8EJ8 - chains D and F of the 3 polymer chains in the assembly; structure by X-ray diffraction, 1.45 A resolution.

== Chain D ==
Molecule: 16-nt DNA strand
Sequence (16 nucleotides; row label = number of the first residue in the row):
    17 TCCCACTTCCTTTTAT

== Chain F ==
Name: Transcription factor PU.1
From: Homo sapiens
Notes: fragment: ETS-Domain
Reference sequence: P17947 (SPI1_HUMAN); residues 165-270 here = UniProt positions 165-270
Chain sequence (106 residues; numbered 165 to 270; the number before each row is that of its first residue):
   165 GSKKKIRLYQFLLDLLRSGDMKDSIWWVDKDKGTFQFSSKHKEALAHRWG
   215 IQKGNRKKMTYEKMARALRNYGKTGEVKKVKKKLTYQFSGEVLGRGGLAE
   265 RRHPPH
Disordered / not traced: 165-168, 260-270
Differences from the reference sequence: engineered mutation Glu226 (Gln in P17947)
Swiss-Prot annotation at these positions:
  - DNA-binding region: Ile170 to Ser253 (ETS)
  - binding site (DNA): Lys217, Arg230, Arg233, Lys243
  - natural variant: His211 (H211P: In AGM10), Val241 (V241G: In AGM10)

== Interface between chain D and chain F ==
Residue-residue contacts (18):
  DA21(D) - Arg171(F)  salt bridge to the phosphate
  DC22(D) - Arg171(F)  salt bridge to the phosphate
  DC22(D) - Leu172(F)  hydrogen bond to the phosphate
  DC22(D) - Lys217(F)  hydrogen bond to the phosphate
  DC22(D) - Tyr235(F)  hydrogen bond to the phosphate
  DT23(D) - Trp213(F)  hydrogen bond to the phosphate
  DT23(D) - Lys217(F)  salt bridge to the phosphate
  DT23(D) - Asn219(F)  hydrogen bond to the phosphate
  DT23(D) - Met223(F)  phosphate contact
  DT23(D) - Asn234(F)  base contact
  DT24(D) - Asn219(F)  phosphate contact
  DT24(D) - Arg220(F)  hydrogen bond to the phosphate
  DT24(D) - Lys221(F)  hydrogen bond to the phosphate
  DT24(D) - Lys227(F)  salt bridge to the phosphate
  DT24(D) - Arg230(F)  base contact
  DC25(D) - Lys221(F)  salt bridge to the phosphate
  DC26(D) - Glu226(F)  base contact
  DT27(D) - Glu226(F)  base contact
Other interface residues (no listed pair), chain F (16 interface residues in all): Ile170, Lys222, Ala231

== Summary ==
7 residues of chain D face 16 of chain F across their interface; the contacts include 7 hydrogen bonds and 5
salt bridges. Among the polar pairs are DC22(D)-Leu172(F), DC22(D)-Lys217(F) and DC22(D)-Tyr235(F). From
UniProt: a DNA-binding region and 4 DNA-binding residues on chain F.
Here chain D is a 16-nt DNA strand and chain F is Transcription factor PU.1 (Homo sapiens). Entry 8EJ8 (Human
PU.1 ETS-Domain (165-270) Q226E Mutant Bound to d(AATAAAAGGAAGTGGG)) was determined by X-ray diffraction
together with 8E3K, 8E3R, 8E4H, 8E5Y, 8EBH, 8EE9 and 14 further entries from the same study.
